PDB entry 5KRO | X-ray diffraction, 2.10 A resolution | chains A and B of the 4 polymer chains in the assembly

Chain A (and B):
Protein: Estrogen receptor
From: Homo sapiens
Notes: fragment: ligand-binding domain; chain B of this document is another copy of the same molecule, construct and numbering; everything in this record applies to it too
UniProtKB: P03372 (ESR1_HUMAN), isoform P03372-3; residues 298-554 here correspond to UniProt positions 125-381 (UniProt number = residue number - 173)
Sequence (257 residues; each row starts with the number of its first residue):
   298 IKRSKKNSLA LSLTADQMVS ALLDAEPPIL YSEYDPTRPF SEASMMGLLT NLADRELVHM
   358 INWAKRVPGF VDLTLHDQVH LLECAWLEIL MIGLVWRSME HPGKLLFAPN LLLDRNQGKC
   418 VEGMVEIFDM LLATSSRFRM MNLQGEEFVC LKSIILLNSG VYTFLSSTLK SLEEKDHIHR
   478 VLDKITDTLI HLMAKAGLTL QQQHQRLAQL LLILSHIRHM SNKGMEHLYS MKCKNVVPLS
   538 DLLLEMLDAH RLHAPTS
Disordered / not traced: 298-305, 332-334, 461-471, 549-554 (chain B: 298-305, 337, 415-417, 461-469, 534, 548-554)
Differences from the reference sequence: engineered mutation S537 (Tyr364 in P03372)
Ligand contacts: Methyl (6WW; (8R,9S,13S,14S,17S)-13-methyl-17-[methyl(phenyl)amino]-6,7,8,9,11,12,14,15,16,17-decahydrocyclopenta[a]phenanthren-3-ol): M343, L346, L349, A350, E353, L384, L387, M388, L391, R394, F404, M421, I424, L428, G521, H524, L525

Interface between chain A and chain B:
Pairs across the interface - 51 pairs, chain A then chain B:
  A430(A) - Y459(B)
  R434(A) - Y459(B)  hydrogen bond
  R434(A) - H476(B)  hydrogen bond
  I451(A) - L509(B)  hydrophobic
  N455(A) - L509(B)
  N455(A) - H513(B)  hydrogen bond
  S456(A) - H513(B)
  V458(A) - H513(B)
  Y459(A) - A430(B)
  Y459(A) - R434(B)  hydrogen bond
  Y459(A) - I510(B)
  Y459(A) - H513(B)
  T460(A) - M427(B)
  H476(A) - R434(B)  hydrogen bond
  D480(A) - Q502(B)
  D480(A) - Q506(B)  hydrogen bond
  T483(A) - H501(B)
  T483(A) - A505(B)
  D484(A) - Q498(B)  hydrogen bond
  D484(A) - Q502(B)  hydrogen bond
  I487(A) - H501(B)
  Q498(A) - D484(B)  hydrogen bond
  H501(A) - T483(B)
  H501(A) - I487(B)
  H501(A) - H501(B)  hydrogen bond
  H501(A) - L504(B)
  Q502(A) - D480(B)
  Q502(A) - D484(B)  hydrogen bond
  L504(A) - H501(B)
  A505(A) - T483(B)
  A505(A) - L508(B)  hydrophobic
  Q506(A) - D480(B)  hydrogen bond
  L508(A) - A505(B)  hydrophobic
  L509(A) - I451(B)  hydrophobic
  L509(A) - N455(B)
  L511(A) - L509(B)  hydrophobic
  L511(A) - S512(B)
  S512(A) - L511(B)  hydrogen bond (side chain-backbone)
  S512(A) - S512(B)  hydrogen bond (side chain-backbone)
  S512(A) - R515(B)  hydrogen bond
  H513(A) - Y459(B)
  H513(A) - R515(B)
  R515(A) - S512(B)  hydrogen bond
  R515(A) - H513(B)  hydrogen bond
  R515(A) - H516(B)
  H516(A) - R515(B)  hydrogen bond
  H516(A) - N519(B)  hydrogen bond
  N519(A) - H516(B)  hydrogen bond
  N519(A) - N519(B)  hydrogen bond
  E523(A) - E523(B)
  H547(A) - K520(B)
Also at the interface, not in a pair above, chain A (33 interface residues in all): L479, L497, I510, K520
Also at the interface, not in a pair above, chain B (31 interface residues in all): L479, L497, H547

In short:
Chain A and chain B form an interface of 33 and 31 residues respectively; the contacts include 21 hydrogen
bonds. Polar contacts include R434(A)-Y459(B), R434(A)-H476(B) and N455(A)-H513(B). Ligands of chain A:
Methyl.
Both chains are Estrogen receptor (Homo sapiens). Entry 5KRO (Crystal Structure of the ER-alpha Ligand-binding
Domain (Y537S) in Complex with the Methyl(phenyl)amino-substituted Estrogen,
(8R,9S,13S,14S,17S)-13-methyl-17-(methyl(phenyl)amino)-7,8,9,11,12,13,14,15,16,17-decahydro-6H-cyclopenta[a]phenanthren-3-ol)
was determined by X-ray diffraction, deposited together with 5KR9, 5KRA, 5KRC, 5KRF, 5KRH, 5KRI and 43 further
entries.
